Entry 8E58 (electron microscopy, 3.00 A resolution); this record covers chains A and F of the 3 polymer chains in the assembly.

== Chain A ==
Protein: Voltage-dependent L-type calcium channel subunit alpha-1S
From: Oryctolagus cuniculus
Reference sequence: P07293 (CAC1S_RABIT); residue numbers follow UniProt; this construct covers 1-1873
Amino-acid sequence (1873 residues; each row starts with the number of its first residue):
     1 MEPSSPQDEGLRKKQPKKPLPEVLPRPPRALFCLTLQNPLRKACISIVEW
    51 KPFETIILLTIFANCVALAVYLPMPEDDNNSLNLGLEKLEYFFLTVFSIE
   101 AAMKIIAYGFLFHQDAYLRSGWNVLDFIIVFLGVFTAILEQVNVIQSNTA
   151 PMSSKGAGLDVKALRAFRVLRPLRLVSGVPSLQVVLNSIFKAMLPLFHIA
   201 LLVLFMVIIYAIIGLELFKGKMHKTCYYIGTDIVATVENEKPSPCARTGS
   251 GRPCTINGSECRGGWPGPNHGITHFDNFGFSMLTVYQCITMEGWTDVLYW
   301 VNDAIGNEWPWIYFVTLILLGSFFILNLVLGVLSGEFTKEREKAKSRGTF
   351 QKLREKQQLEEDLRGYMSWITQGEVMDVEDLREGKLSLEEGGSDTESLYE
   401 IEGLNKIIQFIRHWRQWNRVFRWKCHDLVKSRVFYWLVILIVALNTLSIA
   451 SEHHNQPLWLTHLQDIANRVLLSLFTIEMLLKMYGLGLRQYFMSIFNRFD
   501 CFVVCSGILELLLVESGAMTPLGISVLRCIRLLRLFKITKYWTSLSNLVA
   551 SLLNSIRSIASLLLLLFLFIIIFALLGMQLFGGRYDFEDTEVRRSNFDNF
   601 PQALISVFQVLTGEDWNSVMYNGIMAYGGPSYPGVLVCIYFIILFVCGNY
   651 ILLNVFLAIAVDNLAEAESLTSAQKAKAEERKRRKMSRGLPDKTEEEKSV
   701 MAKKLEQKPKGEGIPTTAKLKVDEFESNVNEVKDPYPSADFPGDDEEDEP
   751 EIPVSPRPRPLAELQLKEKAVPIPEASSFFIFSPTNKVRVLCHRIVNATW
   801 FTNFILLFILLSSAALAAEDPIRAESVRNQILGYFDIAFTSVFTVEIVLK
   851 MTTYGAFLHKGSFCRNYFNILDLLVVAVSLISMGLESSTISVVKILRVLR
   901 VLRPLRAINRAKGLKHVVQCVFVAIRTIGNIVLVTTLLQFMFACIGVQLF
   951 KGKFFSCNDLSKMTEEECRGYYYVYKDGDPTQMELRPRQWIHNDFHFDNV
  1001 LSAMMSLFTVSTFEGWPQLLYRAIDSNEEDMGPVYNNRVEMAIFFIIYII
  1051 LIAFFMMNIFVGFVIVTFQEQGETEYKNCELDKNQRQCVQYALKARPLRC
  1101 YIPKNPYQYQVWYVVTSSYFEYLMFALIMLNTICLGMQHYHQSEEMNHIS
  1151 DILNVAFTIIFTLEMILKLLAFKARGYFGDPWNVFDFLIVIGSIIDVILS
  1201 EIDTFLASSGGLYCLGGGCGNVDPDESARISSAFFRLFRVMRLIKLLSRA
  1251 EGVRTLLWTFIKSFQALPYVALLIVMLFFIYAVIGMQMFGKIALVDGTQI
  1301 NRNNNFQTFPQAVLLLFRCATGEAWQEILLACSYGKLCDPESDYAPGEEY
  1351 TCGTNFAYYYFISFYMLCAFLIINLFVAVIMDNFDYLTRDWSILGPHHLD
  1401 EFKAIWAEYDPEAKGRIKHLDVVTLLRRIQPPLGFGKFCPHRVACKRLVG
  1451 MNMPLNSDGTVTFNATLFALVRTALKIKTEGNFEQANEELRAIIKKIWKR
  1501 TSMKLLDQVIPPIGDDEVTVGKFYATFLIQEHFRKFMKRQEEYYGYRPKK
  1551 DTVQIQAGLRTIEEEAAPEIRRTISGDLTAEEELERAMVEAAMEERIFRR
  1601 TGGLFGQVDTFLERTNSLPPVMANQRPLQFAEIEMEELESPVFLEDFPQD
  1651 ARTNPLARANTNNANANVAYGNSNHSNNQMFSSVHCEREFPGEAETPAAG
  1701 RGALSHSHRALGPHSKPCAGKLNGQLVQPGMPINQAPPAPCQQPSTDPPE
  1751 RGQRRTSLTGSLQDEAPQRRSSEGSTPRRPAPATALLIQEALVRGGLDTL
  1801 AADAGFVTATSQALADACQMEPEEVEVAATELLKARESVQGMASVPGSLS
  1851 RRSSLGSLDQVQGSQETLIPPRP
Disordered / not traced: 1-36, 109-119, 145-160, 348-432, 674-795, 856-866, 884-891, 1073-1081, 1142-1147, 1207-1231, 1435-1873
UniProt features mapped onto this chain:
  - region: Gln357 to Glu374 (Binding to the beta subunit), Glu747 to Pro760 (Interaction with STAC, STAC2 and STAC3 (via SH3 domains)), Lys1522 to Glu1542 (Interaction with calmodulin)
  - motif: Thr290 to Gly293 (Selectivity filter of repeat I), Thr612 to Asp615 (Selectivity filter of repeat II), Thr1012 to Gly1015 (Selectivity filter of repeat III), Thr1321 to Ala1324 (Selectivity filter of repeat IV)
  - binding site (Ca(2+)): Glu292, Glu614, Glu1014
  - site: Phe1690, Pro1691 (Cleavage)
  - modified residue: Ser393 (Phosphoserine), Ser397 (Phosphoserine), Ser687 (Phosphoserine), Ser1575 (Phosphoserine), Thr1579 (Phosphothreonine), Ser1617 (Phosphoserine)
  - glycosylation (N-linked (GlcNAc...) asparagine): Asn79, Asn257
  - mutagenesis: Ile752 to Pro753 (Loss of interaction with STAC2 and STAC3 and strongly decreased channel activity; when associated with A-757), Pro756 to Pro758 (Loss of interaction with STAC3), Arg757 (R757A: Loss of interaction with STAC2 and STAC3 and strongly decreased channel activity; when associated with 752-AA-753), Arg1086 (R1086H: Shifts the threshold potential to more negative values and lowers the concentration threshold for channel activation by caffeine)
Disulfides: Cys226-Cys254, Cys245-Cys261, Cys957-Cys968, Cys1338-Cys1352
Bound ions: Ca2+ site 1: Asp78 (shared with Ser263(F), Ser265(F), Thr333(F) of chain F); Ca2+ site 2: Glu292, Glu614, Glu1014
Ligand contacts:
  - BBI ((2-butyl-1-benzofuran-3-yl){4-[2-(diethylamino)ethoxy]-3,5-diiodophenyl}methanone): Ile925, Val932, Thr935, Thr936, Phe1008, Ser1011, Thr1012, Phe1013, Ala1053, Met1057, Phe1060, Tyr1365, Met1366, Leu1367, Ala1369, Phe1370, Ile1373
  - WFR (propan-2-yl (2S)-2-{[(S)-{[(2R,3S,4R,5R)-5-(2,4-dioxo-3,4-dihydropyrimidin-1(2H)-yl)-4-ethynyl-3-hydroxy-4-methyloxolan-2-yl]methoxy}(phenoxy)phosphoryl]amino}propanoate (non-preferred name)): Met291, Ser322, Phe323, Leu326, Leu330, Asn649, Leu653, Leu657, Phe1013, Ala1053, Phe1054, Asn1058, Val1061, Ala1320, Thr1321, Ala1369, Ile1372, Ile1373
Reported in the primary citation:
  - binding site for WFR: Leu653, Asn1058

== Chain F ==
Protein: Voltage-dependent calcium channel subunit alpha-2/delta-1
From: Oryctolagus cuniculus
Reference sequence: P13806 (CA2D1_RABIT); the author numbering skips numbers that UniProt does not, so the offset changes along the chain: -1 to 121 = UniProt 1-123; 124-1106 = UniProt 124-1106
Amino-acid sequence (1106 residues; numbered -1 to 1106; 2 numbers in that range are skipped by the numbering (no residue carries them; nothing is unmodelled there); the number before each row is that of its first residue; numbers below 1 keep their minus sign (Met-1 is residue -1)):
    -1 MAAGRPLAWTLTLWQAWLILIGPSSEEPFPSAVTIKSWVDKMQEDLVTLA
    49 KTASGVHQLVDIYEKYQDLYTVEPNNARQLVEIAARDIEKLLSNRSKALV
    99 RLALEAEKVQAAHQWREDFASNE
   124 VVYYNAKDDLDPEKNDSEPGSQRIKPVFIDDANFRRQVSYQHAAVHIPTD
   174 IYEGSTIVLNELNWTSALDDVFKKNREEDPSLLWQVFGSATGLARYYPAS
   224 PWVDNSRTPNKIDLYDVRRRPWYIQGAASPKDMLILVDVSGSVSGLTLKL
   274 IRTSVSEMLETLSDDDFVNVASFNSNAQDVSCFQHLVQANVRNKKVLKDA
   324 VNNITAKGITDYKKGFSFAFEQLLNYNVSRANCNKIIMLFTDGGEERAQE
   374 IFAKYNKDKKVRVFTFSVGQHNYDRGPIQWMACENKGYYYEIPSIGAIRI
   424 NTQEYLDVLGRPMVLAGDKAKQVQWTNVYLDALELGLVITGTLPVFNITG
   474 QFENKTNLKNQLILGVMGVDVSLEDIKRLTPRFTLCPNGYYFAIDPNGYV
   524 LLHPNLQPKPIGVGIPTINLRKRRPNVQNPKSQEPVTLDFLDAELENDIK
   574 VEIRNKMIDGESGEKTFRTLVKSQDERYIDKGNRTYTWTPVNGTDYSSLA
   624 LVLPTYSFYYIKAKIEETITQARYSETLKPDNFEESGYTFLAPRDYCSDL
   674 KPSDNNTEFLLNFNEFIDRKTPNNPSCNTDLINRVLLDAGFTNELVQNYW
   724 SKQKNIKGVKARFVVTDGGITRVYPKEAGENWQENPETYEDSFYKRSLDN
   774 DNYVFTAPYFNKSGPGAYESGIMVSKAVEIYIQGKLLKPAVVGIKIDVNS
   824 WIENFTKTSIRDPCAGPVCDCKRNSDVMDCVILDDGGFLLMANHDDYTNQ
   874 IGRFFGEIDPSLMRHLVNISVYAFNKSYDYQSVCEPGAAPKQGAGHRSAY
   924 VPSIADILQIGWWATAAAWSILQQFLLSLTFPRLLEAADMEDDDFTASMS
   974 KQSCITEQTQYFFDNDSKSFSGVLDCGNCSRIFHVEKLMNTNLIFIMVES
  1024 KGTCPCDTRLLIQAEQTSDGPDPCDMVKQPRYRKGPDVCFDNNVLEDYTD
  1074 CGGVSGLNPSLWSIIGIQFVLLWLVSGSRHCLL
Disordered / not traced: -1 to 26, 620, 831-842, 913-972, 1075-1106
UniProt features mapped onto this chain:
  - motif: Asp261 to Ser265 (MIDAS-like motif)
  - binding site (a divalent metal cation): Asp261, Ser263, Ser265
  - modified residue: Ser119 (Phosphoserine)
  - glycosylation (N-linked (GlcNAc...) asparagine): Asn92, Asn138, Asn186, Asn326, Asn350, Asn615, Asn784, Asn891
Disulfides: Cys305-Cys1047, Cys356-Cys1062, Cys406-Cys1074, Cys670-Cys700, Cys844-Cys853, Cys907-Cys977, Cys999-Cys1029, Cys1002-Cys1027
Covalently attached groups: N-acetylglucosamine (NAG) linked to Asn92, Asn186, Asn350, Asn606, Asn615, Asn784, Asn827, Asn891, Asn898, Asn988, Asn1001; glycan linked to Asn470
Bound ions: Ca2+: Ser263, Ser265, Thr333 (shared with Asp78(A) of chain A)
Ligand contacts: N-acetylglucosamine (NAG; 2-acetamido-2-deoxy-beta-D-glucopyranose): Asp322, Ala323, Asn326

== Interface between chain A and chain F ==
Contacting residue pairs - 68 pairs, chain A then chain F:
  Met74(A) with Tyr396(F), hydrophobic
  Pro75(A) with Gly264(F); Ser265(F)
  Glu76(A) with Gly264(F); Ser267(F); Ala329(F); Lys330(F), salt bridge; Gly331(F), hydrogen bond (backbone-backbone)
  Asp77(A) with Lys330(F), salt bridge; Gly331(F); Ile332(F)
  Asp78(A) with Ser263(F); Gly264(F); Ser265(F), hydrogen bond (side chain-backbone); Gly331(F); Ile332(F); Thr333(F)
  Asn80(A) with Glu368(F)
  Ser81(A) with Glu368(F), hydrogen bond (backbone-side chain)
  Gly230(A) with Arg544(F), hydrogen bond (backbone-side chain)
  Thr231(A) with Leu543(F); Arg544(F); Arg546(F)
  Asp232(A) with Arg544(F), salt bridge
  Ile233(A) with Lys545(F); Arg546(F); Arg547(F)
  Arg262(A) with Arg544(F)
  Asp586(A) with Ser267(F), hydrogen bond; Gly268(F)
  Phe587(A) with Gly268(F); Leu269(F)
  Glu588(A) with Gly268(F); Lys272(F); Arg275(F), salt bridge
  Asp589(A) with Leu269(F)
  Thr590(A) with Leu269(F); Lys272(F)
  Arg969(A) with Tyr175(F)
  Gly970(A) with Tyr175(F)
  Tyr971(A) with Thr172(F); Asp173(F)
  Tyr973(A) with Thr172(F); Asp173(F); Asp236(F); Leu237(F)
  Tyr975(A) with Ile418(F)
  Lys976(A) with Arg547(F)
  Asp977(A) with Arg547(F), salt bridge
  Gly978(A) with Lys272(F), hydrogen bond (backbone-side chain); Ile418(F)
  Thr981(A) with Asn552(F), hydrogen bond (backbone-side chain)
  Gln982(A) with Lys545(F), hydrogen bond (side chain-backbone); Arg547(F); Val550(F); Asn552(F)
  Met983(A) with Ile235(F), hydrophobic; Leu237(F), hydrophobic; Val550(F)
  Glu984(A) with Asn549(F); Val550(F)
  Leu985(A) with Thr172(F); Arg230(F); Ile235(F), hydrophobic
  Arg988(A) with Asp173(F), hydrogen bond (side chain-backbone)
  Tyr1035(A) with Gln393(F); Asn395(F)
  Asn1036(A) with Asn395(F)
Interface residues without a listed pair, chain A (38 interface residues in all): Asn79, Tyr228, Val234, Pro980, Arg986
Interface residues without a listed pair, chain F (40 interface residues in all): Ser229, Leu271, Thr276, His394, Gly419, Gln551, Pro553

== In short ==
Chain A and chain F form an interface of 38 and 40 residues respectively; the contacts include 9 hydrogen
bonds and 5 salt bridges. Polar pairs include Glu76(A)-Lys330(F), Asp77(A)-Lys330(F) and Asp232(A)-Arg544(F).
Chain A binds compound BBI and compound WFR. Chain F binds N-acetylglucosamine. From the paper: a binding site
for WFR at Leu653(A) and Asn1058(A).
Here chain A is Voltage-dependent L-type calcium channel subunit alpha-1S and chain F is Voltage-dependent
calcium channel subunit alpha-2/delta-1, both from Oryctolagus cuniculus. Entry 8E58 (Rabbit L-type
voltage-gated calcium channel Cav1.1 in the presence of Amiodarone and 1 mM MNI-1 at ...) was determined by
electron microscopy, deposited together with 8E56 and 8E57.
